PDB entry 7VAV | electron microscopy, 2.80 A resolution | chains I and J of the 12 polymer chains in the assembly

Chain I:
Name: V-type ATP synthase subunit G
Organism: Thermus thermophilus HB8
UniProtKB: Q5SIT5 (Q5SIT5_THET8); residues 1-120 here = UniProt positions 1-120
Sequence (120 residues; row label = number of the first residue in the row):
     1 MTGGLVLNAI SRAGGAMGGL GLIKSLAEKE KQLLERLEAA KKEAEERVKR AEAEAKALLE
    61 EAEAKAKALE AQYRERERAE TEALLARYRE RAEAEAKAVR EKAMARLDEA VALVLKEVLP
Not modelled in the structure: 1-80

Chain J:
Name: V-type ATP synthase subunit E
Organism: Thermus thermophilus HB8
UniProtKB: P74901 (VATE_THET8); residues 1-188 here = UniProt positions 1-188
Sequence (188 residues; each row starts with the number of its first residue):
     1 MSKLEAILSQ EVEAEIQALL QEAEAKAEAV KREAEEKAKA LLQARERALE AQYRAALRRA
    61 ESAGELLVAT ARTQARGEVL EEVRRRVREA LEALPQKPEW PEVVRKLALE ALEALPGAKA
   121 LVANPEDLPH LEALARERGV ELQAEPALRL GVRAVGAEGK TQVENSLLAR LDRAWDALSS
   181 KVAQALWG
Not modelled in the structure: 1-60, 188

Interface between chain I and chain J:
Contacting residue pairs (21; chain I residue first):
  Tyr88(I) - Gly64(J)
  Ala92(I) - Val68(J)  hydrophobic
  Ala92(I) - Ala71(J)
  Glu95(I) - Arg72(J)
  Val99(I) - Ala75(J)  hydrophobic
  Ala103(I) - Val79(J)  hydrophobic
  Ala103(I) - Leu186(J)  hydrophobic
  Arg106(I) - Leu186(J)  hydrogen bond (side chain-backbone)
  Leu107(I) - Glu82(J)
  Leu107(I) - Val83(J)  hydrophobic
  Leu107(I) - Arg86(J)
  Asp108(I) - Arg86(J)  salt bridge
  Val111(I) - Arg86(J)
  Val114(I) - Val87(J)  hydrophobic
  Val114(I) - Leu178(J)  hydrophobic
  Val114(I) - Val182(J)  hydrophobic
  Leu115(I) - Val87(J)  hydrophobic
  Leu115(I) - Ala90(J)  hydrophobic
  Val118(I) - Arg170(J)  hydrogen bond (backbone-side chain)
  Leu119(I) - Val103(J)  hydrophobic
  Pro120(I) - Lys106(J)
Other interface residues (no listed pair), chain I (19 interface residues in all): Leu84, Ala96, Arg100, Ala110, Leu113
Other interface residues (no listed pair), chain J (26 interface residues in all): Glu61, Glu65, Leu67, Glu78, Leu91, Leu94, Lys181, Ala185, Trp187

Summary:
The interface between chain I and chain J involves 19 residues on one side and 26 on the other; the contacts
include 2 hydrogen bonds and 1 salt bridge. Among the polar pairs are Asp108(I)-Arg86(J), Arg106(I)-Leu186(J)
and Val118(I)-Arg170(J).
Chain I is V-type ATP synthase subunit G and chain J is V-type ATP synthase subunit E, both from Thermus
thermophilus HB8; the structure, V1EG of V/A-ATPase from Thermus thermophilus at low ATP concentration,
state3, was determined by electron microscopy, deposited together with 7VAI, 7VAJ, 7VAK, 7VAL, 7VAM, 7VAN and
11 further entries.
